Entry 1U0V (X-ray diffraction, 1.90 A resolution); this record covers chains A and B.

# Chain A (and B)
Name: Chalcone synthase 2
Source organism: Medicago sativa
Notes: EC 2.3.1.74; chain B of this document is another copy of the same molecule, construct and numbering; everything in this record applies to it too
UniProt: P30074 (CHS2_MEDSA); residues 1-389 here = UniProt positions 1-389
Sequence (393 residues; each row starts with the number of its first residue; numbers below 1 keep their minus sign (Gly-3 is residue -3)):
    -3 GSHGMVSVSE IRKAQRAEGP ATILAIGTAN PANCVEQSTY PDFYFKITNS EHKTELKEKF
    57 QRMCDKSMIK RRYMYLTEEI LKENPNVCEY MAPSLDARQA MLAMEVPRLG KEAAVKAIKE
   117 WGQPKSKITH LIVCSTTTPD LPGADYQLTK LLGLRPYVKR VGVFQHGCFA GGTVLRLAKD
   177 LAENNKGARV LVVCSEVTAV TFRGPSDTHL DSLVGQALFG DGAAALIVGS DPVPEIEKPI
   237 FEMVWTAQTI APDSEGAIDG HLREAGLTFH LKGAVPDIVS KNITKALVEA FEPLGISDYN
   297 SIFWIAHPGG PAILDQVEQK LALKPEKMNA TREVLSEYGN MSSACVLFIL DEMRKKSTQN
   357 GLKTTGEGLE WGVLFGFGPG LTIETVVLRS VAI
Disordered / not traced: -3 to 1 (chain B: -3 to 9)
Differences from the reference sequence: cloning artifact (-3 to 0); engineered mutation Ala96 (Asp in P30074), Leu98 (Val in P30074), Ala99 (Val in P30074), Met100 (Val in P30074), Ser131 (Thr in P30074), Thr133 (Ser in P30074), Thr134 (Gly in P30074), Pro135 (Val in P30074), Leu137 (Met in P30074), Val157 (Tyr in P30074), Gly158 (Met in P30074), Val159 (Met in P30074), Phe160 (Tyr in P30074), His162 (Gln in P30074), Lys268 (Leu in P30074), Gly269 (Lys in P30074), Ala270 (Asp in P30074), Asp273 (Gly in P30074)
UniProt features mapped onto this chain:
  - active site: Cys164 (Acyl-thioester intermediate)
  - binding site (CoA): Lys55 to Lys62, Ala308
  - binding site (substrate): Thr197, Gly216, Asp217
  - mutagenesis: Cys164 (C164A/D/S: Loss of activity), Phe215 (F215S/W/Y: Drastically reduces catalytic efficiency), Gly256 (G256A: Decreases catalytic efficiency 2-fold; G256F/L: Drastically reduces catalytic efficiency; G256V: Decreases catalytic efficiency 7-fold), Phe265 (F265V: Decreases catalytic efficiency 2-fold), His303 (H303A/D/N/T: Drastically reduces catalytic efficiency; H303Q: Decreases catalytic efficiency 13-fold), Asn336 (N336A/D/H/K/Q: Drastically reduces catalytic efficiency)
What the authors report for this chain:
  - conformationally variable residues (loop rearrangement, side-chain flip): Ser131 to Thr133
  - catalytic residues: Thr132, Glu192, Ser338 (proposed by the authors, not directly observed)
  - contacts within the chain: Thr132-Glu192, Thr132-Ser338 (water-mediated contact)
  - mutagenesis - S131A, T132A, E192Q: decreased catalytic activity
  - mutagenesis - E192Q: decreased stability

# How chain A and chain B interact
Residue-residue contacts (107; chain A residue first):
  Val2(A) - Leu290(B)  hydrophobic
  Val2(A) - Trp367(B)
  Val4(A) - Pro16(B)  hydrophobic
  Val4(A) - Trp367(B)  hydrophobic
  Val4(A) - Arg385(B)
  Ile7(A) - Val240(B)  hydrophobic
  Ile7(A) - Leu290(B)  hydrophobic
  Arg8(A) - Glu179(B)  salt bridge
  Gln11(A) - Lys175(B)  hydrogen bond
  Gln11(A) - Val240(B)  hydrogen bond (side chain-backbone)
  Gln11(A) - Trp241(B)
  Arg12(A) - Arg12(B)
  Arg12(A) - Ala13(B)
  Arg12(A) - Glu14(B)  hydrogen bond (side chain-backbone)
  Ala13(A) - Arg12(B)  hydrogen bond (backbone-side chain)
  Glu14(A) - Arg12(B)  hydrogen bond (backbone-side chain)
  Pro89(A) - Glu260(B)
  Ser90(A) - Glu260(B)
  Leu91(A) - Leu91(B)  hydrophobic
  Leu91(A) - Glu260(B)  hydrogen bond (backbone-side chain)
  Asp92(A) - Arg259(B)
  Asp92(A) - Glu260(B)  hydrogen bond (side chain-backbone)
  Gln95(A) - Leu258(B)  hydrogen bond (side chain-backbone)
  Gln95(A) - Arg259(B)
  Thr134(A) - Gln161(B)  hydrogen bond (backbone-side chain)
  Pro135(A) - Gln161(B)
  Pro135(A) - Leu258(B)  hydrogen bond (backbone-backbone)
  Pro135(A) - Arg259(B)  hydrogen bond (backbone-side chain)
  Asp136(A) - Gln161(B)  hydrogen bond (backbone-side chain)
  Asp136(A) - Gly256(B)
  Asp136(A) - His257(B)  salt bridge
  Asp136(A) - Arg259(B)  salt bridge
  Leu137(A) - Gln161(B)
  Leu137(A) - Gly163(B)
  Leu137(A) - Asp255(B)
  Leu137(A) - Gly256(B)  hydrogen bond (backbone-backbone)
  Leu137(A) - Leu263(B)  hydrophobic
  Pro138(A) - Asp255(B)
  Pro138(A) - Pro375(B)
  Pro138(A) - Gly376(B)
  Gly139(A) - Gln161(B)
  Tyr142(A) - Ile246(B)  hydrophobic
  Tyr142(A) - Glu251(B)
  Tyr142(A) - Gly376(B)
  Lys146(A) - Glu251(B)  salt bridge
  Pro152(A) - Thr245(B)  hydrogen bond (backbone-side chain)
  Pro152(A) - Ile246(B)  hydrogen bond (backbone-backbone)
  Tyr153(A) - Gln244(B)
  Tyr153(A) - Thr245(B)
  Val154(A) - Gln244(B)
  Lys155(A) - Arg172(B)
  Lys155(A) - Gln244(B)
  Arg156(A) - Arg172(B)  hydrogen bond (backbone-side chain)
  Arg156(A) - Gln244(B)  hydrogen bond (backbone-side chain)
  Arg156(A) - Ile246(B)
  Arg156(A) - Thr378(B)  hydrogen bond
  Gly158(A) - His162(B)  hydrogen bond (backbone-side chain)
  Phe160(A) - Phe160(B)
  Gln161(A) - Thr134(B)  hydrogen bond (side chain-backbone)
  Gln161(A) - Pro135(B)
  Gln161(A) - Asp136(B)  hydrogen bond (side chain-backbone)
  Gln161(A) - Leu137(B)
  Gln161(A) - Gly139(B)
  His162(A) - Gly158(B)  hydrogen bond (side chain-backbone)
  Gly163(A) - Leu137(B)
  Arg172(A) - Lys155(B)
  Arg172(A) - Arg156(B)  hydrogen bond (side chain-backbone)
  Leu173(A) - Val157(B)  hydrophobic
  Asp176(A) - Leu177(B)
  Asp176(A) - Asn180(B)  hydrogen bond
  Asp176(A) - Asn181(B)  hydrogen bond
  Leu177(A) - Asp176(B)
  Glu179(A) - Asn180(B)  hydrogen bond
  Asn180(A) - Asp176(B)  hydrogen bond
  Asn180(A) - Glu179(B)  hydrogen bond
  Asn181(A) - Asp176(B)  hydrogen bond
  Thr242(A) - Lys155(B)
  Gln244(A) - Tyr153(B)
  Gln244(A) - Val154(B)
  Gln244(A) - Lys155(B)
  Gln244(A) - Arg156(B)  hydrogen bond (side chain-backbone)
  Thr245(A) - Pro152(B)
  Thr245(A) - Tyr153(B)
  Ile246(A) - Tyr142(B)  hydrophobic
  Ile246(A) - Pro152(B)  hydrogen bond (backbone-backbone)
  Ile246(A) - Arg156(B)
  Glu251(A) - Tyr142(B)
  Glu251(A) - Lys146(B)  salt bridge
  Asp255(A) - Leu137(B)
  Gly256(A) - Asp136(B)
  Gly256(A) - Leu137(B)  hydrogen bond (backbone-backbone)
  His257(A) - Asp136(B)  salt bridge
  Leu258(A) - Gln95(B)  hydrogen bond (backbone-side chain)
  Leu258(A) - Pro135(B)  hydrogen bond (backbone-backbone)
  Arg259(A) - Asp92(B)
  Arg259(A) - Gln95(B)
  Arg259(A) - Pro135(B)  hydrogen bond (side chain-backbone)
  Arg259(A) - Asp136(B)  salt bridge
  Glu260(A) - Pro89(B)
  Glu260(A) - Ser90(B)
  Glu260(A) - Leu91(B)  hydrogen bond (side chain-backbone)
  Glu260(A) - Asp92(B)  hydrogen bond (backbone-side chain)
  Glu260(A) - Glu260(B)
  Leu263(A) - Leu137(B)  hydrophobic
  Pro375(A) - Pro138(B)
  Gly376(A) - Pro138(B)
  Thr378(A) - Arg156(B)  hydrogen bond
Interface residues without a listed pair, chain A (60 interface residues in all): Thr132, Thr145, Val157, Lys175, Ala243, Ile254, Phe265
Interface residues without a listed pair, chain B (61 interface residues in all): Gly15, Thr132, Thr145, Leu173, Glu238, Thr242, Ile254

# Overview
60 residues of chain A and 61 residues of chain B are in contact; the contacts include 38 hydrogen bonds and 7
salt bridges. Among the polar pairs are Arg8(A)-Glu179(B), Asp136(A)-His257(B) and Asp136(A)-Arg259(B). From
the paper: catalytic residues Thr132(A), Glu192(A) and Ser338(A); S131A, T132A and E192Q of chain A reduce
catalytic activity.
Both chains are Chalcone synthase 2 (Medicago sativa). Entry 1U0V (An Aldol Switch Discovered in Stilbene
Synthases Mediates Cyclization of Specificity of Type III Polyketide Synthases ...) was determined by X-ray
diffraction (same publication as 1U0U and 1U0W).
